8K3Y - chains C and F of the 6 polymer chains in the assembly; structure by electron microscopy, 4.42 A resolution (low resolution: residue-level contacts below are approximate; hydrogen-bond / salt-bridge calls are withheld).

Chain C:
Molecule: Lon protease
Source organism: Meiothermus taiwanensis
Notes: EC 3.4.21.53
UniProt: A0A059VAZ3 (A0A059VAZ3_9DEIN); numbering as in UniProt (aligned over 1-793)
Chain sequence (799 residues; row label = number of the first residue in the row):
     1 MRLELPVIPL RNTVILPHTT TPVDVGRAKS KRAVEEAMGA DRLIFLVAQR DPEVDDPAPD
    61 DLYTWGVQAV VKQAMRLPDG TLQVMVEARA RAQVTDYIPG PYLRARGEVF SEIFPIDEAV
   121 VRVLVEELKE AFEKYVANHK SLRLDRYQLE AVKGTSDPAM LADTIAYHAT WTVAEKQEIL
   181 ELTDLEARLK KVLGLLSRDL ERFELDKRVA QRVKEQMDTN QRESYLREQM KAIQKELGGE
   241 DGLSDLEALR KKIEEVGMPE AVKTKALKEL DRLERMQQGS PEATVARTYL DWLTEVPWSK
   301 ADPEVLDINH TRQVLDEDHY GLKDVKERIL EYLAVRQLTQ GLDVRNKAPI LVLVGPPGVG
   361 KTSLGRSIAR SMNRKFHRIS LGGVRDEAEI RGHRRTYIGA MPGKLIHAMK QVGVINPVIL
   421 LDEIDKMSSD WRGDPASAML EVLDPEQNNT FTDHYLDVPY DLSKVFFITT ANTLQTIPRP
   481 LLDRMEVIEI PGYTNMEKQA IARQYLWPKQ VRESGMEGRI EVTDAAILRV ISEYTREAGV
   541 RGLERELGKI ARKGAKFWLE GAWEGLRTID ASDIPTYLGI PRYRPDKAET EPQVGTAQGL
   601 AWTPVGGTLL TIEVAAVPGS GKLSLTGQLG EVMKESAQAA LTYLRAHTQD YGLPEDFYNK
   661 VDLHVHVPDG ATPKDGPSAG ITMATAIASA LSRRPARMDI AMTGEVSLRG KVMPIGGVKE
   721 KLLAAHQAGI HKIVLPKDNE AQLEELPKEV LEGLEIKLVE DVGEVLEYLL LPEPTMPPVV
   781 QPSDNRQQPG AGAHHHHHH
Not modelled in the structure: 1, 775-799
Sequence notes: engineered mutation S224 (Tyr in A0A059VAZ3); expression tag (794-799)
Small-molecule neighbours: ADP (adenosine-5'-diphosphate): D318, H319, Y320, G321, P357, G358, V359, G360, K361, T362, S363, R378, Y493, I501, Y505, L506, K509, V540, R541

Chain F:
Molecule: Lon protease
Source organism: Meiothermus taiwanensis
Notes: EC 3.4.21.53
UniProt: A0A059VAZ3 (A0A059VAZ3_9DEIN); residue numbers follow UniProt; this construct covers 242-793
Chain sequence (570 residues; each row starts with the number of its first residue):
   224 HHHHHHSSGE NLYFQGHMGL SDLEALRKKI EEVGMPEAVK TKALKELDRL ERMQQGSPEA
   284 TVARTYLDWL TEVPWSKADP EVLDINHTRQ VLDEDHYGLK DVKERILEYL AVRQLTQGLD
   344 VRNKAPILVL VGPPGVGKTS LGRSIARSMN RKFHRISLGG VRDEAEIRGH RRTYIGAMPG
   404 KLIHAMKQVG VINPVILLDE IDKMSSDWRG DPASAMLEVL DPEQNNTFTD HYLDVPYDLS
   464 KVFFITTANT LQTIPRPLLD RMEVIEIPGY TNMEKQAIAR QYLWPKQVRE SGMEGRIEVT
   524 DAAILRVISE YTREAGVRGL ERELGKIARK GAKFWLEGAW EGLRTIDASD IPTYLGIPRY
   584 RPDKAETEPQ VGTAQGLAWT PVGGTLLTIK VAAVPGSGKL SLTGQLGEVM KESAQAALTY
   644 LRAHTQDYGL PEDFYNKVDL HVHVPDGATP KDGPSAGITM ATAIASALSR RPARMDIAMT
   704 GEVSLRGKVM PIGGVKEKLL AAHQAGIHKI VLPKDNEAQL EELPKEVLEG LEIKLVEDVG
   764 EVLEYLLLPE PTMPPVVQPS DNRQQPGAGA
Not modelled in the structure: 224-243, 775-793
Sequence notes: expression tag (224-241); engineered mutation K613 (Glu in A0A059VAZ3)

Interface between chain C and chain F:
Contacting residue pairs - 8 pairs, chain C then chain F:
  T172(C) - E247(F)
  R198(C) - R250(F)
  R202(C) - E274(F)
  R202(C) - R275(F)
  R202(C) - M276(F)
  F203(C) - M276(F)
  D206(C) - M276(F)
  V209(C) - R275(F)

Summary:
Chain C and chain F form an interface of 6 and 5 residues respectively. Chain C binds ADP.
Chain C is Lon protease and chain F is Lon protease, both from Meiothermus taiwanensis; the structure, The
"5+1" heteromeric structure of Lon protease consisting of a spiral pentamer with Y224S mutation and ..., was
determined by electron microscopy, deposited together with 7YPK.
